6UIB - chains A and B of the 3 polymer chains in the assembly; structure by X-ray diffraction, 2.74 A resolution.

Chain A:
Name: Interleukin-23 subunit alpha
Source organism: Homo sapiens
UniProt: Q9NPF7 (IL23A_HUMAN); residues 1-170 here correspond to UniProt positions 20-189 (UniProt number = residue number + 19)
Chain sequence (180 residues; row label = number of the first residue in the row; numbers below 1 keep their minus sign (Asp-3 is residue -3)):
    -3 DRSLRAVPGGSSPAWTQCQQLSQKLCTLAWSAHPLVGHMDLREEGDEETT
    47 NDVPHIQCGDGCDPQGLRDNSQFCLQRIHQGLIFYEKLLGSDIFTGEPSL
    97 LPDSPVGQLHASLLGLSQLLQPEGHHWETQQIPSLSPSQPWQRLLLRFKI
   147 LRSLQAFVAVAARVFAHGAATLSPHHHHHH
Disordered / not traced: -3 to 7, 35-45, 118-135, 169-176
Differences from the reference sequence: expression tag (-3 to 0, 171-176)
Disulfide bonds: Cys58-Cys70
Reported in the primary citation:
  - conformationally variable residues (side-chain flip): Trp26
  - mutagenesis - L24A: decreased binding to FGL-phage
  - mutagenesis - W137A, L141A, K145A: decreased binding to IL-23R
  - mutagenesis - W137A: abolished binding to Fab-phage

Chain B:
Name: Interleukin-12 subunit beta
Source organism: Homo sapiens
UniProt: P29460 (IL12B_HUMAN); residues 1-306 here correspond to UniProt positions 23-328 (UniProt number = residue number + 22)
Chain sequence (316 residues; each row starts with the number of its first residue; numbers below 1 keep their minus sign (Asp-3 is residue -3)):
    -3 DRSLIWELKKDVYVVELDWYPDAPGEMVVLTCDTPEEDGITWTLDQSSEV
    47 LGSGKTLTIQVKEFGDAGQYTCHKGGEVLSHSLLLLHKKEDGIWSTDILK
    97 DQKEPKNKTFLRCEAKNYSGRFTCWWLTTISTDLTFSVKSSRGSSDPQGV
   147 TCGAATLSAERVRGDNKEYEYSVECQEDSACPAAEESLPIEVMVDAVHKL
   197 KYENYTSSFFIRDIIKPDPPKNLQLKPLKNSRQVEVSWEYPDTWSTPHSY
   247 FSLTFCVQVQGKSKREKKDRVFTDKTSATVICRKNASISVRAQDRYYSSS
   297 WSEWASVPCSHHHHHH
Disordered / not traced: -3 to -1, 15-18, 30-37, 70-76, 99-102, 159-163, 261-262, 281-282, 306-312
Differences from the reference sequence: expression tag (-3 to 0, 307-312)
UniProt features mapped onto this chain:
  - glycosylation: Asn113 (N-linked (GlcNAc...) asparagine), Asn200 (N-linked (GlcNAc...) asparagine), Trp297 (C-linked (Man) tryptophan)
Disulfide bonds: Cys28-Cys68, Cys109-Cys120, Cys148-Cys171, Cys278-Cys305
Covalent attachments: N-acetylglucosamine (NAG) linked to Asn200

How chain A and chain B interact:
Disulfides between the chains: Cys54(A)-Cys177(B)
Pairs across the interface (41; chain A residue first):
  Gln19(A) with Arg291(B), hydrogen bond
  Cys22(A) with Tyr292(B), hydrogen bond (side chain-backbone)
  Trp26(A) with Ser294(B)
  Val32(A) with Ser294(B)
  Asn47(A) with Ser183(B)
  His51(A) with Glu181(B), salt bridge; Ser183(B)
  Ile52(A) with Ala180(B); Glu181(B), hydrogen bond (backbone-backbone)
  Gln53(A) with Ala180(B)
  Cys54(A) with Cys177(B), disulfide; Ala180(B)
  Cys58(A) with Tyr246(B), hydrogen bond (backbone-side chain)
  Asp59(A) with Ala179(B)
  Pro60(A) with Pro243(B); Tyr246(B), hydrophobic
  Leu63(A) with Tyr246(B), hydrophobic
  Arg148(A) with Asp209(B), salt bridge; Tyr293(B)
  Gln151(A) with Tyr293(B)
  Ala152(A) with Glu181(B); Arg208(B); Tyr293(B)
  Phe153(A) with Glu181(B)
  Ala155(A) with Tyr292(B); Tyr293(B), hydrophobic
  Val156(A) with Ala179(B); Glu181(B); Tyr246(B)
  Ala158(A) with Tyr292(B), hydrophobic
  Arg159(A) with Tyr114(B), hydrogen bond; Tyr246(B); Phe247(B); Asp290(B), salt bridge; Tyr292(B)
  Val160(A) with Tyr246(B)
  Ala162(A) with Ser245(B); Tyr292(B)
  His163(A) with Pro243(B); Ser245(B), hydrogen bond; Tyr246(B)
Interface residues without a listed pair, chain A (29 interface residues in all): Gly33, Pro50, Ser149, Ala166, Thr167
Interface residues without a listed pair, chain B (18 interface residues in all): Leu184

In short:
Chain A and chain B form an interface of 29 and 18 residues respectively; the contacts include 1 disulfide
bond, 6 hydrogen bonds and 3 salt bridges. Among the polar pairs are His51(A)-Glu181(B), Arg148(A)-Asp209(B)
and Arg159(A)-Asp290(B). From the paper: W137A, L141A and K145A of chain A reduce binding to IL-23R;
conformational variability at Trp26(A).
Chain A is Interleukin-23 subunit alpha and chain B is Interleukin-12 subunit beta, both from Homo sapiens;
the structure, Crystal structure of IL23 bound to peptide 23-652, was determined by X-ray diffraction.
